4Q4V - chains 1 and 2 of the 4 polymer chains in the assembly; structure by X-ray diffraction, 2.90 A resolution.

# Chain 1
Name: Coxsackievirus capsid protein VP1
Source organism: Coxsackievirus A24
UniProt: V9VEF3 (V9VEF3_9ENTO); residues 1-305 here correspond to UniProt positions 581-885 (UniProt number = residue number + 580)
Amino-acid sequence (305 residues; row label = number of the first residue in the row):
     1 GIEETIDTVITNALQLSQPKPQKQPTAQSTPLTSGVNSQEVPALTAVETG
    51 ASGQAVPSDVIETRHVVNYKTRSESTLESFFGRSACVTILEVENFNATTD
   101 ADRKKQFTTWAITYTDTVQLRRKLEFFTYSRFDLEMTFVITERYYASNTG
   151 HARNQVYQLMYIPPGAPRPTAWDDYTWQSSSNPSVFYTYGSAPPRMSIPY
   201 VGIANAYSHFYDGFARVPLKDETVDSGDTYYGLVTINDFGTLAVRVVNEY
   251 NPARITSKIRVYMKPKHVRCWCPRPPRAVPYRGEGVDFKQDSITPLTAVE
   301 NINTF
Not modelled in the structure: 1-24

# Chain 2
Name: Coxsackievirus capsid protein VP2
Source organism: Coxsackievirus A24
UniProt: V9VEF3 (V9VEF3_9ENTO); residues 1-271 here correspond to UniProt positions 70-340 (UniProt number = residue number + 69)
Amino-acid sequence (271 residues; row label = number of the first residue in the row):
     1 SPNVEACGYSDRVRQITLGNSTITTQEAANAVVAYGEWPSYLDDKEANPI
    51 DAPTEPDVSSNRFYTLDSVQWKSTSRGWWWKLPDALKDMGMFGQNMYYHY
   101 LGRSGYTVHVQCNASKFHQGALGVFAIPEYVMACNTEAKTSYVSYVNANP
   151 GEKGGVFDNAYNPSAEASEGRKFAALDYLLGCGVLAGNAFVYPHQIINLR
   201 TNNSATLVLPYVNSLAIDCMAKHNNWGLVILPLCKLDYAPNSSTEIPITV
   251 TIAPMFTEFNGLRNITVPATQ
Not modelled in the structure: 1-7

# Interface between chain 1 and chain 2
Residue-residue contacts - 123 pairs, chain 1 then chain 2:
  Glu48(1) - Ala29(2)
  Glu48(1) - Gln195(2)
  Glu48(1) - Ile196(2)  hydrogen bond (backbone-backbone)
  Glu48(1) - Asn198(2)  hydrogen bond
  Glu48(1) - Thr201(2)  hydrogen bond
  Glu48(1) - Asn202(2)
  Thr49(1) - Ala29(2)
  Thr49(1) - Asn30(2)
  Thr49(1) - Val32(2)
  Thr49(1) - Gln195(2)  hydrogen bond (backbone-side chain)
  Gly50(1) - His194(2)
  Thr128(1) - Glu129(2)
  Tyr129(1) - Glu129(2)  hydrogen bond
  Tyr129(1) - Val212(2)  hydrophobic
  Tyr129(1) - Asn213(2)
  Tyr129(1) - Ser214(2)
  Ala204(1) - Ser214(2)
  Ala204(1) - Leu215(2)  hydrophobic
  Asn205(1) - Ser214(2)  hydrogen bond (backbone-backbone)
  Asn205(1) - Leu215(2)
  Ala206(1) - Ser214(2)
  Ser208(1) - Ser214(2)  hydrogen bond
  Phe210(1) - Glu129(2)
  Phe210(1) - Val131(2)  hydrophobic
  Tyr211(1) - Glu129(2)
  Tyr211(1) - Val131(2)
  Tyr211(1) - Asp218(2)
  Tyr211(1) - His223(2)
  Asp212(1) - Lys81(2)  salt bridge
  Asp212(1) - Glu129(2)  hydrogen bond (backbone-side chain)
  Asp212(1) - Tyr130(2)
  Asp212(1) - Val131(2)
  Asp212(1) - His223(2)
  Asp212(1) - Asn224(2)  hydrogen bond (backbone-backbone)
  Gly213(1) - Lys222(2)
  Phe214(1) - Val143(2)
  Phe214(1) - Ser144(2)
  Phe214(1) - Tyr145(2)  hydrophobic
  Phe214(1) - Ala148(2)  hydrophobic
  Phe214(1) - Asn149(2)
  Phe214(1) - Lys222(2)  hydrogen bond (backbone-backbone)
  Ala215(1) - Lys222(2)  hydrogen bond (backbone-side chain)
  Arg216(1) - Lys222(2)
  Val217(1) - Tyr145(2)
  Val217(1) - Ala221(2)  hydrophobic
  Val217(1) - Lys222(2)
  Pro218(1) - Tyr145(2)  hydrophobic
  Pro218(1) - Pro268(2)
  Pro218(1) - Ala269(2)  hydrogen bond (backbone-backbone)
  Leu219(1) - Val267(2)
  Leu219(1) - Ala269(2)
  Lys220(1) - Val267(2)  hydrogen bond (backbone-backbone)
  Lys220(1) - Pro268(2)
  Lys220(1) - Ala269(2)
  Lys220(1) - Thr270(2)  hydrogen bond
  Ser226(1) - Arg171(2)  hydrogen bond (backbone-side chain)
  Gly227(1) - Tyr142(2)  hydrogen bond (backbone-side chain)
  Gly227(1) - Arg171(2)  hydrogen bond (backbone-side chain)
  Asp228(1) - Lys139(2)
  Asp228(1) - Tyr142(2)  hydrogen bond
  Thr229(1) - Val143(2)
  Thr229(1) - Arg171(2)  hydrogen bond (backbone-side chain)
  Tyr230(1) - Lys139(2)
  Tyr230(1) - Thr140(2)
  Tyr230(1) - Ser141(2)
  Tyr231(1) - Lys81(2)
  Tyr231(1) - Tyr130(2)
  Tyr231(1) - Val131(2)
  Tyr231(1) - Met132(2)
  Tyr231(1) - Ser141(2)  hydrogen bond (backbone-backbone)
  Tyr231(1) - Val143(2)
  Tyr231(1) - Phe173(2)
  Val234(1) - Ser141(2)
  Cys272(1) - Tyr35(2)  hydrophobic
  Cys272(1) - Val212(2)  hydrophobic
  Pro273(1) - Val191(2)
  Pro273(1) - Tyr192(2)
  Arg274(1) - Pro128(2)  hydrogen bond (side chain-backbone)
  Arg274(1) - Glu129(2)  hydrogen bond (side chain-backbone)
  Arg274(1) - Val191(2)
  Arg274(1) - Tyr192(2)  hydrogen bond
  Pro275(1) - Val184(2)
  Pro275(1) - Asn188(2)
  Pro275(1) - Val191(2)
  Pro275(1) - Tyr192(2)
  Pro276(1) - Val184(2)
  Arg277(1) - Cys182(2)  hydrogen bond (side chain-backbone)
  Arg277(1) - Gly183(2)
  Ala278(1) - Gly183(2)  hydrogen bond (backbone-backbone)
  Ala278(1) - Val184(2)  hydrophobic
  Ala278(1) - Leu185(2)  hydrophobic
  Val279(1) - Leu179(2)  hydrophobic
  Val279(1) - Gly183(2)
  Arg282(1) - Cys134(2)
  Arg282(1) - Thr136(2)  hydrogen bond (side chain-backbone)
  Arg282(1) - Glu137(2)
  Arg282(1) - Lys139(2)  hydrogen bond (side chain-backbone)
  Arg282(1) - Thr140(2)
  Glu284(1) - Thr140(2)  hydrogen bond
  Glu284(1) - Ser141(2)  hydrogen bond
  Gly285(1) - Ser141(2)
  Val286(1) - Val131(2)
  Val286(1) - Met132(2)
  Val286(1) - Ala133(2)
  Val286(1) - Cys182(2)
  Asp287(1) - Ala133(2)
  Asp287(1) - Cys134(2)  hydrogen bond (side chain-backbone)
  Asp287(1) - Thr140(2)
  Asp287(1) - Ser141(2)  hydrogen bond (side chain-backbone)
  Phe288(1) - Ala133(2)  hydrophobic
  Phe288(1) - Glu137(2)
  Phe288(1) - Tyr161(2)  hydrogen bond (backbone-side chain)
  Phe288(1) - Ala174(2)
  Phe288(1) - Leu176(2)  hydrophobic
  Phe288(1) - Gly183(2)
  Lys289(1) - Glu137(2)
  Gln290(1) - Glu137(2)  hydrogen bond (backbone-side chain)
  Gln290(1) - Tyr161(2)  hydrogen bond (side chain-backbone)
  Gln290(1) - Pro163(2)
  Ile293(1) - Leu176(2)  hydrophobic
  Ile293(1) - Tyr178(2)  hydrogen bond (backbone-side chain)
  Ile293(1) - Leu179(2)  hydrophobic
  Leu296(1) - Leu185(2)  hydrophobic
Interface residues without a listed pair, chain 1 (49 interface residues in all): Val47, Ile203, Gly283, Pro295
Interface residues without a listed pair, chain 2 (64 interface residues in all): Ile127, Asn162, Gly181, Ala189, Ala216, Cys219, Thr266

# In short
49 residues of chain 1 and 64 residues of chain 2 are in contact, with 35 hydrogen bonds and 1 salt bridge.
Among the polar pairs are Asp212(1)-Lys81(2), Glu48(1)-Asn198(2) and Glu48(1)-Thr201(2).
Here chain 1 is Coxsackievirus capsid protein VP1 and chain 2 is Coxsackievirus capsid protein VP2, both from
Coxsackievirus A24. Entry 4Q4V (Crystal structure of Coxsackievirus A24v) was determined by X-ray diffraction,
deposited together with 4Q4W, 4Q4X and 4Q4Y.
